Entry 7UTD (electron microscopy, 2.19 A resolution); this record covers chains A and D of the 20 polymer chains in the assembly.

== Chain A ==
Protein: Hydrogenase-2, large subunit
From: Mycolicibacterium smegmatis MC2 155
Notes: EC 1.12.99.6
UniProtKB: A0QUM7 (A0QUM7_MYCS2); residues 4-516 here = UniProt positions 4-516
Chain sequence (513 residues; each row starts with the number of its first residue):
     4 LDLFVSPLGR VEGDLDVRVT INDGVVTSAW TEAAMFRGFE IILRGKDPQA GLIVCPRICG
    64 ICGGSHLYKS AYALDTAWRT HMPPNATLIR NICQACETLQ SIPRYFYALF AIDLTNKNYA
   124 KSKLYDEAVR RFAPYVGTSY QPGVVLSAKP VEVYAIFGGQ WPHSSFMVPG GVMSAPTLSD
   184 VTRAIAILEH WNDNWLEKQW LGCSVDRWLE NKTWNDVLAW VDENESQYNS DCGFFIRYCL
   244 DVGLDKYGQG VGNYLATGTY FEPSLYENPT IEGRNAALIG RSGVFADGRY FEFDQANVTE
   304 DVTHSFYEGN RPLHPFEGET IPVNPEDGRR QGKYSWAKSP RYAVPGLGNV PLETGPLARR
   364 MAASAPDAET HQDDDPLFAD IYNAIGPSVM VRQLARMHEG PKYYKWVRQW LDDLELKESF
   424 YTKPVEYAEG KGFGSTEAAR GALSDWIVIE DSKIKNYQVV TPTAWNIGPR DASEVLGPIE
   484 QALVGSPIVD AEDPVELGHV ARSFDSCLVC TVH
Modified residues: His166 (D-histidine; DHI)
Differences from the reference sequence: conflict His166 (His in A0QUM7)
Bound ions: Mg2+: Glu43, Val462; nickel (III) ion: Cys62, Cys65, Cys510, Cys513; carbonmonoxide-(dicyano) iron Fe: Cys65, Cys513
Residues lining bound ligands: carbonmonoxide-(dicyano) iron (FCO): Cys65, His69, Ala441, Ala442, Arg443, Gly444, Leu446, Thr464, Pro465, Thr466, Cys510, Cys513

== Chain D ==
Protein: Hydrogenase-2, small subunit
From: Mycolicibacterium smegmatis MC2 155
Notes: EC 1.12.99.6
UniProtKB: I7G634 (I7G634_MYCS2); residue numbers follow UniProt; this construct covers 2-323
Chain sequence (369 residues; each row starts with the number of its first residue; numbers below 1 keep their minus sign (Met-45 is residue -45)):
   -45 MSAWSHPQFE KGGGSGGGSG GSAWSHPQFE KSGGGGGENL YFQGSGGASV LWFQGGACSG
    15 NTMSFLNADE PNVVDLIVDF GLDLLWHPSL GLELGNNAQK VFWDCAKGER PLDIFVFEGT
    75 VIEAPNGTGQ MDMFAGRPMK DWVTDLAGAA QIVVAIGDCA CFGGIPAMEP NPSGSTGLQF
   135 HKREKGGFLG PDFRSKMGLP VINVPGCPAH PDWITQILVA LATGRAGDIT LDDLHRPETF
   195 FKTFTQTGCT RVQFFEYKQS TLSFGEGTRT GCLFYEFGCR GPMTHSPCNR ILWNRQSSKT
   255 RAGMPCLGCT EPEFPHFDLA PGTVFKTQKV SGMIPKEVPE GTDHLTYMGL AAAARIAAPQ
   315 WSKEDMFVV
Disordered / not traced: -45 to 1
Differences from the reference sequence: initiating methionine (-45); expression tag (-44 to 1)
Bound ions: 3Fe-4S cluster Fe site 1: Cys12, Cys113, Cys161; 3Fe-4S cluster Fe site 2: Cys203, Cys226, Cys233; 3Fe-4S cluster Fe site 3: Cys242, Cys260, Cys263
Residues lining bound ligands:
  - 3Fe-4S cluster (F3S), molecule 1: Ala11, Cys12, Ser13, Gly14, Asn15, Glu72, Gly73, Gly111, Asp112, Cys113, Gly160, Cys161, Pro162
  - 3Fe-4S cluster (F3S), molecule 2: Trp167, Thr199, Thr238, Ser240, Cys242, Trp247, Lys253, Thr254, Cys260, Leu261, Gly262, Cys263, Thr264
  - 3Fe-4S cluster (F3S), molecule 3: Thr199, Gln200, Cys203, Arg205, Val206, Phe209, Cys226, Leu227, Phe228, Cys233, Gly235, Pro236, Thr254
  - menaquinone-9 (MQ9): Phe208, Phe209, Lys212, Gln213, Ser214, Cys226, Phe228, Tyr229, Met287, Pro289, Tyr301, Met302, Ala305, Ala306, Arg309
From the paper describing this entry:
  - binding site for menaquinone-9: Lys212, Tyr229, Tyr301

== Interface between chain A and chain D ==
Contacting residue pairs - 36 pairs, chain A then chain D:
  Lys152(A) - Glu24(D)  salt bridge
  Glu155(A) - Glu24(D)
  Glu155(A) - Arg249(D)  salt bridge
  Thr180(A) - Thr193(D)
  Leu181(A) - Ala174(D)  hydrophobic
  Leu181(A) - Arg179(D)
  Leu181(A) - Asp182(D)
  Leu181(A) - Ile183(D)  hydrophobic
  Leu181(A) - Thr193(D)
  Ser182(A) - Gln170(D)
  Ser182(A) - Thr193(D)
  Ser182(A) - Phe194(D)
  Ser182(A) - Arg244(D)
  Val184(A) - Arg179(D)
  Thr185(A) - Gln170(D)  hydrogen bond
  Thr185(A) - Val173(D)
  Thr185(A) - Ala174(D)
  Arg186(A) - Asp23(D)
  Arg186(A) - Glu24(D)
  Arg186(A) - Asp166(D)  salt bridge
  Arg186(A) - Gln170(D)  hydrogen bond (backbone-side chain)
  Arg186(A) - Ile245(D)
  Ala189(A) - Glu24(D)
  Ala189(A) - Pro25(D)
  Ala189(A) - Phe34(D)  hydrophobic
  Ile190(A) - Glu24(D)
  His193(A) - Asn26(D)
  His193(A) - Asp29(D)
  Asp196(A) - Asp33(D)
  Arg411(A) - Thr177(D)
  Leu414(A) - Arg179(D)  hydrogen bond (backbone-side chain)
  Asp415(A) - Arg179(D)  hydrogen bond (backbone-side chain)
  Leu417(A) - Arg179(D)  hydrogen bond (backbone-side chain)
  Leu419(A) - Arg179(D)
  Leu419(A) - Asp182(D)
  Lys420(A) - Asp182(D)  salt bridge
Also at the interface, not in a pair above, chain A (22 interface residues in all): Ile188, Glu192, Asn197, Asp416

== Summary ==
The interface between chain A and chain D involves 22 residues on one side and 20 on the other; the contacts
include 5 hydrogen bonds and 4 salt bridges. Polar contacts include Lys152(A)-Glu24(D), Glu155(A)-Arg249(D)
and Arg186(A)-Asp166(D). Bound to chain A: carbonmonoxide-(dicyano) iron. From the paper: a binding site for
menaquinone-9 at Lys212(D), Tyr229(D) and Tyr301(D).
Here chain A is Hydrogenase-2, large subunit and chain D is Hydrogenase-2, small subunit, both from
Mycolicibacterium smegmatis MC2 155. Entry 7UTD (The 2.19-angstrom CryoEM structure of the [NiFe]-hydrogenase
Huc from Mycobacterium smegmatis - Complex minus stalk) was determined by electron microscopy (same
publication as 7UUR, 7UUS and 8DQV).
